8FNT - chains F and E of the 7 polymer chains in the assembly; structure by electron microscopy, 2.52 A resolution.

# Chain F (and E)
Protein: Archaeal ATPase
Source organism: Escherichia coli
Notes: chain E of this document is another copy of the same molecule, construct and numbering; everything in this record applies to it too
UniProt: A0A8H9B1T2 (A0A8H9B1T2_ECOLX); residue numbers follow UniProt; this construct covers 1-947
Chain sequence (947 residues; row label = number of the first residue in the row):
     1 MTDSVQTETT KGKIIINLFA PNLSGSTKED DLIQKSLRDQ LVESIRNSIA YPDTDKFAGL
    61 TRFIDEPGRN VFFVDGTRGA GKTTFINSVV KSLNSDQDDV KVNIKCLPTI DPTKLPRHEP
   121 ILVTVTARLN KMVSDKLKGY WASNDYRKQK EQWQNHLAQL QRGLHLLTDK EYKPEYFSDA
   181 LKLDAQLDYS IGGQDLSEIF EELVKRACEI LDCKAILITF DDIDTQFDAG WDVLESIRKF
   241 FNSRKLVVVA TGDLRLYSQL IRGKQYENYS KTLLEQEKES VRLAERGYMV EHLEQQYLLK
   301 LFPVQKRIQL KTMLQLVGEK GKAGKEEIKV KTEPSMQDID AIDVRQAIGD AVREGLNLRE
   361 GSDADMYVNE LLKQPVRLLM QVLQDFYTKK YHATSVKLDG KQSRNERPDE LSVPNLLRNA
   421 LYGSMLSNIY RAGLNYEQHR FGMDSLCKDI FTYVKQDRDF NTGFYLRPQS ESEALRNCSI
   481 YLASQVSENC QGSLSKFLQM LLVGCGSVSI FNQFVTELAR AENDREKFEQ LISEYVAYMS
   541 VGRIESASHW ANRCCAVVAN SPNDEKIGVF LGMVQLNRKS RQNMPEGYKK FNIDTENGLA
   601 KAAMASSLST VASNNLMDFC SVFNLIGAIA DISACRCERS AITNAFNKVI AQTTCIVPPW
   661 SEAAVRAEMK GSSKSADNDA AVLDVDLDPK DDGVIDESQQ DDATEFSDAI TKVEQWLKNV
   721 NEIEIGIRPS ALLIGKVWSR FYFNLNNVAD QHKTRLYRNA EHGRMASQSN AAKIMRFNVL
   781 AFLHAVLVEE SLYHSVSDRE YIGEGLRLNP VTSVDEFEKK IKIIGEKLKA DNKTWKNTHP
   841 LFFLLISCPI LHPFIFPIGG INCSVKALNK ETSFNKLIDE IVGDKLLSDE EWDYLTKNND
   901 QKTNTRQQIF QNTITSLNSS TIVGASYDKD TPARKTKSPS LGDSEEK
Disordered / not traced: 1-34, 51-68, 77-80, 95-101, 141-146, 184-189, 396-411, 520-523, 662-703, 898-909, 935-947 (chain E: 1-34, 51-68, 77-79, 95-101, 141-146, 184-189, 396-411, 520-523, 662-703, 897-909, 931-947)
Construct notes: conflict Lys-11 (Glu in A0A8H9B1T2), Ser-24 (Pro in A0A8H9B1T2), Pro-67 (Ser in A0A8H9B1T2), Ser-335 (Gly in A0A8H9B1T2), Asp-409 (Asn in A0A8H9B1T2), Asn-428 (Ser in A0A8H9B1T2), Asn-583 (His in A0A8H9B1T2), Glu-586 (Gly in A0A8H9B1T2), Arg-636 (Leu in A0A8H9B1T2), Ile-858 (Val in A0A8H9B1T2)
What the authors report for this chain:
  - catalytic residues: Gly-81, Lys-82, Thr-83, Asp-221, Asp-222, Asp-253, Arg-377

# Interface between chain F and chain E
Contacting residue pairs (67):
  Gln-40(F) with His-392(E)
  Arg-69(F) with Lys-114(E)
  Tyr-172(F) with His-118(E)
  Pro-174(F) with Gln-161(E), hydrogen bond (backbone-side chain)
  Phe-177(F) with Leu-157(E), hydrophobic; Gln-161(E)
  Leu-181(F) with Asn-130(E)
  Leu-183(F) with Lys-131(E)
  Ser-190(F) with Lys-131(E)
  Ile-191(F) with Lys-131(E)
  Gly-192(F) with Lys-131(E)
  Arg-238(F) with Thr-113(E), hydrogen bond (side chain-backbone); Lys-114(E); Thr-225(E)
  Leu-254(F) with Leu-426(E), hydrophobic; Tyr-436(E)
  Arg-255(F) with Tyr-430(E)
  Arg-262(F) with Tyr-430(E)
  Gln-265(F) with Thr-225(E), hydrogen bond (side chain-backbone)
  Asn-268(F) with Gln-226(E); Asp-228(E)
  Tyr-269(F) with Phe-227(E), hydrophobic; Asp-228(E)
  Ser-270(F) with Glu-267(E), hydrogen bond
  Thr-272(F) with Glu-267(E); Lys-271(E), hydrogen bond; Leu-274(E)
  Leu-273(F) with Gly-263(E)
  Gln-276(F) with Leu-274(E)
  Glu-277(F) with Arg-262(E); Tyr-266(E)
  Glu-285(F) with Gln-259(E), hydrogen bond; Arg-262(E), salt bridge
  Gly-287(F) with Arg-431(E)
  Met-289(F) with Leu-256(E), hydrophobic
  Glu-291(F) with Ser-427(E); Arg-431(E), salt bridge
  Leu-293(F) with Asp-224(E); Phe-227(E), hydrophobic
  Gln-295(F) with Ser-427(E); Asn-428(E), hydrogen bond
  Gln-296(F) with Arg-377(E), hydrogen bond
  Tyr-297(F) with Thr-225(E)
  Leu-299(F) with Gln-381(E), hydrogen bond (backbone-side chain); Ser-424(E)
  Lys-300(F) with Thr-225(E), hydrogen bond
  Pro-303(F) with Gln-381(E)
  Val-304(F) with Gln-381(E), hydrogen bond (backbone-side chain); Gly-423(E); Ser-424(E)
  Gln-305(F) with Gln-381(E); Asp-385(E); Lys-389(E)
  Arg-307(F) with Gly-423(E); Leu-426(E)
  Gln-309(F) with Gln-438(E), hydrogen bond
  Thr-312(F) with His-439(E)
  Gln-315(F) with Gln-438(E); His-439(E)
  Lys-373(F) with Arg-440(E)
  Arg-458(F) with Gln-530(E)
  Asp-459(F) with Arg-543(E), salt bridge
  Asp-750(F) with Asn-614(E)
  Leu-806(F) with Ala-651(E), hydrophobic
  Pro-932(F) with Arg-581(E)
  Arg-934(F) with Arg-581(E), hydrogen bond (backbone-side chain); Asn-583(E)
Interface residues without a listed pair, chain F (61 interface residues in all): Lys-170, Glu-171, Lys-239, Asn-242, Ser-258, Gln-259, Glu-275, Glu-279, Arg-282, Glu-294, Gln-469, Phe-743, Asn-747, Glu-804, Leu-808
Interface residues without a listed pair, chain E (60 interface residues in all): Pro-108, Val-123, Thr-126, Ala-127, Arg-128, Ser-134, Asp-135, Lys-264, Leu-283, Pro-375, Leu-378, Gln-384, Ala-420, Met-425, Leu-616, Asn-647, Gln-652, Ile-656

# Overview
61 residues of chain F and 60 residues of chain E are in contact, with 13 hydrogen bonds and 3 salt bridges.
Among the polar pairs are Glu-285(F)/Arg-262(E), Glu-291(F)/Arg-431(E) and Asp-459(F)/Arg-543(E). The paper
reports catalytic residues Gly-81(F), Lys-82(F) and Thr-83(F) among others.
Chain F and chain E are both Archaeal ATPase (Escherichia coli); the structure, Structure of RdrA from
Escherichia coli RADAR defense system, was determined by electron microscopy together with 8FNU, 8FNV and 8FNW
from the same study.
